PDB entry 2P71 | X-ray diffraction, 2.01 A resolution | chain A

Chain A:
Name: pheromone-binding protein
Source organism: Bombyx mori
UniProt: P34174 (PBP_BOMMO); residues 1-132 here correspond to UniProt positions 23-154 (UniProt number = residue number + 22)
Amino-acid sequence (132 residues; row label = number of the first residue in the row):
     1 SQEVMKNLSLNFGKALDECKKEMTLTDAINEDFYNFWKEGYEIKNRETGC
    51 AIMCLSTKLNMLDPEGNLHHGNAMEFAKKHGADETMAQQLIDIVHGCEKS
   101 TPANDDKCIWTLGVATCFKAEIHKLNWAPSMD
Disulfide bonds: Cys19-Cys54, Cys50-Cys108, Cys97-Cys117
Small-molecule neighbours: 1-iodohexadecane (IHD): Leu8, Ser9, Phe12, Ile52, Ser56, Leu62, Leu68, Ala73, Phe76, Leu90, Ile91, Val94, Thr111, Val114, Ala115, Phe118
What the authors report for this chain:
  - binding site for 1-iodohexadecane: Phe12, Ser56, Leu62, Leu68, Phe76, Thr111, Val114, Ala115, Phe118

In short:
Ligands of chain A: 1-iodohexadecane. From the paper: a binding site for 1-iodohexadecane at Phe12, Ser56 and
Leu62 among others.
Chain A is pheromone-binding protein (Bombyx mori); the structure, Bombyx mori pheromone binding protein bound
to iodohexadecane, was determined by X-ray diffraction (same publication as 2P70).
